Entry 3ITC (X-ray diffraction, 1.70 A resolution); this record covers chain A.

Chain A:
Protein: renal dipeptidase
Source organism: Streptomyces coelicolor
UniProt: Q93J45 (Q93J45_STRCO); residues 1-400 here = UniProt positions 1-400
Amino-acid sequence (400 residues; numbered 1 to 400; the number before each row is that of its first residue):
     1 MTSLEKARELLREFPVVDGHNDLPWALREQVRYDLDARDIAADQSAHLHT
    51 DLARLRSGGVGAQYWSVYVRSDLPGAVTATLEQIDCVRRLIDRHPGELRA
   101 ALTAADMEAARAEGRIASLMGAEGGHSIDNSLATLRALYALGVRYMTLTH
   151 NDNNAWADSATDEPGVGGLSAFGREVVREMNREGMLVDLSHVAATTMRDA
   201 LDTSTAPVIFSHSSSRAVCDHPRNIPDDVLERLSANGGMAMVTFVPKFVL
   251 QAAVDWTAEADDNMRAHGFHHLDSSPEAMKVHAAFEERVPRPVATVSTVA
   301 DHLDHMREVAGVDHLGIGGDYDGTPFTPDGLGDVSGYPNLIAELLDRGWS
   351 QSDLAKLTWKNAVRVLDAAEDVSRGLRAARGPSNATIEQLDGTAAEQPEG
Not modelled in the structure: 393-400
Ion coordination: Zn2+ site 1: His20, Asp22, Glu123 (together with glycerol); Zn2+ site 2: Glu123, His191, His212 (together with citric acid)
Reported in the primary citation:
  - binding site for citric acid: His150, Arg223, Asp320, Thr324
  - binding site for glycerol: Asp22
  - catalytic residues: His150, Asp320 (proposed by the authors, not directly observed)
  - mutagenesis - D22H, R223M, D320A, D320N: abolished catalytic activity
  - mutagenesis - H150A, H150N, R223K: decreased catalytic activity
  - specificity-determining residues: Val245, Lys247, Phe248, Gly323 (from molecular simulation)
  - specificity-determining residues: Arg223 (by similarity / conservation)

Summary:
The Zn2+ site 1 is built by His20, Asp22 and Glu123. Glu123, His191 and His212 coordinate Zn2+ site 2. The
paper reports catalytic residues His150 and Asp320; D22H, R223M and D320A, among others, abolish catalytic
activity; 7 substitutions were tested in all.
Chain A is renal dipeptidase (Streptomyces coelicolor); the structure, Crystal structure of Sco3058 with bound
citrate and glycerol, was determined by X-ray diffraction together with 3ID7 and 3K5X from the same study.
